Entry 8FX5 (electron microscopy, 2.45 A resolution); this record covers chains B and A of the 5 polymer chains in the assembly.

== Chain B ==
Protein: Guanine nucleotide-binding protein G(I)/G(S)/G(T) subunit beta-1
From: Homo sapiens
Reference sequence: P62873 (GBB1_HUMAN); numbering as in UniProt (aligned over 2-340)
Amino-acid sequence (349 residues; row label = number of the first residue in the row; numbers below 1 keep their minus sign (His-8 is residue -8)):
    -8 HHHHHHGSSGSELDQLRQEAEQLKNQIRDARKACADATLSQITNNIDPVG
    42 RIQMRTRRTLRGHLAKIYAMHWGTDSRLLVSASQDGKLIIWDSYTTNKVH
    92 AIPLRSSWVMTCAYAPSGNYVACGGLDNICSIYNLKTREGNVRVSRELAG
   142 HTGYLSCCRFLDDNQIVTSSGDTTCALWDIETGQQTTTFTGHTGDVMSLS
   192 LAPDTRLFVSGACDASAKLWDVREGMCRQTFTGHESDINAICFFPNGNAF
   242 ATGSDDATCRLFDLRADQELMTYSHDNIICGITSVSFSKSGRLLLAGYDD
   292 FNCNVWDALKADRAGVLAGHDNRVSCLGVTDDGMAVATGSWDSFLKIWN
Disordered / not traced: -8 to 1
Sequence notes: expression tag (-8 to 1)
Curated features (UniProtKB/Swiss-Prot):
  - modified residue: Ser2 (N-acetylserine), His266 (Phosphohistidine)
  - natural variant: Leu30 (L30F: In MRD42; uncertain significance), Arg52 (R52G: In MRD42), Gly64 (G64V: In MRD42), Asp76 (D76E: In MRD42; D76G: In MRD42), Gly77 (G77S: In MRD42), Lys78 (K78R: In MRD42), Ile80 (I80N: In MRD42; I80T: In MRD42), His91 (H91R: In MRD42; uncertain significance), Ala92 (A92T: In MRD42), Pro94 (P94S: In MRD42), Leu95 (L95P: In MRD42), Arg96 (R96L: In MRD42), 5 further natural variant entries in UniProt

== Chain A ==
Protein: Guanine nucleotide-binding protein G(i) subunit alpha-1
From: Mus musculus
Reference sequence: B2RSH2 (GNAI1_MOUSE); residue numbers follow UniProt; this construct covers 1-354
Amino-acid sequence (354 residues; numbered 1 to 354; the number before each row is that of its first residue):
     1 MGCTLSAEDKAAVERSKMIDRNLREDGEKAAREVKLLLLGAGESGKNTIV
    51 KQMKIIHEAGYSEEECKQYKAVVYSNTIQSIIAIIRAMGRLKIDFGDSAR
   101 ADDARQLFVLAGAAEEGFMTAELAGVIKRLWKDSGVQACFNRSREYQLND
   151 SAAYYLNDLDRIAQPNYIPTQQDVLRTRVKTTGIVETHFTFKDLHFKMFD
   201 VGAQRSERKKWIHCFEGVTAIIFCVALSDYDLVLAEDEEMNRMHASMKLF
   251 DSICNNKWFTDTSIILFLNKKDLFEEKIKKSPLTICYPEYAGSNTYEEAA
   301 AYIQCQFEDLNKRKDTKEIYTHFTCSTDTKNVQFVFDAVTDVIIKNNLKD
   351 CGLF
Disordered / not traced: 1-3, 56-181
Sequence notes: engineered mutation Asn47 (Ser in B2RSH2), Ala203 (Gly in B2RSH2), Ala245 (Glu in B2RSH2), Ser326 (Ala in B2RSH2)
Curated features (UniProtKB/Swiss-Prot):
  - region: Lys35 to Lys46, Thr48 (G1 motif), Asp173 to Thr181 (G2 motif), Phe196 to Gly202, Gln204, Arg205 (G3 motif), Ile265 to Asp272 (G4 motif), Thr324, Cys325, Thr327 to Thr329 (G5 motif)
  - binding site (GTP): Glu43 to Lys46, Thr48, Asp150, Ser151, Leu175 to Arg178, Asp200 to Gly202, Gln204, Asn269 to Asp272
  - binding site (Mg(2+)): Thr181
  - lipidation: Gly2 (N-myristoyl glycine), Cys3 (S-palmitoyl cysteine)

== Interface between chain B and chain A ==
Residue-residue contacts - 49 pairs, chain B then chain A:
  Leu55(B) with Leu23(A); Gly27(A)
  Lys57(B) with His213(A), hydrogen bond (side chain-backbone); Glu216(A), salt bridge
  Tyr59(B) with His213(A), hydrogen bond; Cys214(A)
  Gln75(B) with Cys214(A), hydrogen bond
  Lys78(B) with Leu23(A); Asp26(A)
  Ile80(B) with Leu23(A), hydrophobic
  Asn88(B) with Val13(A); Ser16(A)
  Lys89(B) with Ser16(A), hydrogen bond (backbone-side chain); Ile19(A); Asp20(A), salt bridge; Leu23(A)
  Val90(B) with Arg15(A), hydrogen bond (backbone-side chain); Ile19(A)
  His91(B) with Arg15(A)
  Ala92(B) with Ile19(A), hydrophobic
  Trp99(B) with Ile184(A); Glu186(A), hydrogen bond; Phe199(A), hydrophobic; Cys214(A); Phe215(A), hydrophobic
  Leu117(B) with Gly183(A); Ile184(A), hydrogen bond (backbone-backbone); Gln204(A), hydrogen bond (backbone-side chain); Trp211(A), hydrophobic
  Asp118(B) with Thr182(A)
  Asn119(B) with Thr182(A); Gly183(A); Gln204(A), hydrogen bond
  Tyr145(B) with Gln204(A); Ser206(A); Lys210(A); Trp211(A)
  Gly162(B) with Ser206(A)
  Asp186(B) with Ser206(A); Glu207(A), hydrogen bond (side chain-backbone)
  Met188(B) with Lys210(A)
  Cys204(B) with Lys210(A)
  Asp228(B) with Lys209(A), salt bridge; Lys210(A), salt bridge
  Asn230(B) with Lys210(A), hydrogen bond
  Asp246(B) with Lys210(A), salt bridge
  Arg314(B) with Trp258(A)
  Trp332(B) with His213(A); Trp258(A), hydrophobic
Interface residues without a listed pair, chain B (31 interface residues in all): Gly53, Thr87, Ser97, Met101, His142, Gly144
Interface residues without a listed pair, chain A (25 interface residues in all): Ala12

== Summary ==
31 residues of chain B and 25 residues of chain A are in contact; the contacts include 11 hydrogen bonds and 5
salt bridges. Polar pairs include Lys57(B)-Glu216(A), Lys89(B)-Asp20(A) and Asp228(B)-Lys209(A). UniProt lists
19 GTP-binding residues and Mg2+-binding residue Thr181(A) on chain A.
Chain B is Guanine nucleotide-binding protein G(I)/G(S)/G(T) subunit beta-1 (Homo sapiens) and chain A is
Guanine nucleotide-binding protein G(i) subunit alpha-1 (Mus musculus); the structure, Human M4 muscarinic
acetylcholine receptor complex with Gi1 and xanomeline, was determined by electron microscopy.
